PDB entry 3EOE | X-ray diffraction, 2.31 A resolution | chains B and D of the 4 polymer chains in the assembly

[Chain B (and D)]
Protein: Pyruvate kinase
Source organism: Toxoplasma gondii
Notes: EC 2.7.1.40; fragment: sequence database residues 39-531; chain D of this document is another copy of the same molecule, construct and numbering; everything in this record applies to it too
Reference sequence: Q969A2 (Q969A2_TOXGO); residues 19-511 here correspond to UniProt positions 39-531 (UniProt number = residue number + 20)
Amino-acid sequence (511 residues; row label = number of the first residue in the row):
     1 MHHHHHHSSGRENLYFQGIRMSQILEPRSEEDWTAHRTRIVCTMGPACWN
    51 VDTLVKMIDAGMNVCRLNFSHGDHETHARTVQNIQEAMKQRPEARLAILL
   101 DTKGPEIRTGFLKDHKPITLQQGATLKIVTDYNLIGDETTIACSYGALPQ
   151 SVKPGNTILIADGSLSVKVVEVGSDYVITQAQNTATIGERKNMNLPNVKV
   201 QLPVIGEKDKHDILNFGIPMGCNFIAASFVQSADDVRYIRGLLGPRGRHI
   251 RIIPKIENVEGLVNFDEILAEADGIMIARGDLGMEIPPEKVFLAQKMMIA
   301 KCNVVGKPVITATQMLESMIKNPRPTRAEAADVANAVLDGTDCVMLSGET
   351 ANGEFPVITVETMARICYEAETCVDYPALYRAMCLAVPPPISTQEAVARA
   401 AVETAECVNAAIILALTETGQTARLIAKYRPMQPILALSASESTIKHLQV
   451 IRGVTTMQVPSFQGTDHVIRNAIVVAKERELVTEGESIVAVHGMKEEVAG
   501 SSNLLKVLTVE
Unresolved in the structure: 1-20, 389, 463, 495-500 (chain D: 1-18, 28, 107-157, 161-192, 196-201, 387-389, 461-465, 477-479, 493-502)
Construct notes: expression tag (1-18)

[Chain B / chain D interface]
Residue-residue contacts (23; chain B residue first):
  Ile391(B) with Cys407(D), hydrophobic
  Thr393(B) with Val408(D); Val507(D)
  Ala396(B) with Val408(D), hydrophobic
  Val397(B) with Val507(D), hydrophobic
  Ala400(B) with Thr404(D)
  Thr404(B) with Ala400(D)
  Cys407(B) with Ile391(D), hydrophobic
  Val408(B) with Ala396(D), hydrophobic
  Ser502(B) with Val507(D); Leu508(D)
  Asn503(B) with Leu505(D); Lys506(D); Val507(D), hydrogen bond (backbone-backbone)
  Leu504(B) with Leu504(D), hydrophobic; Leu505(D); Lys506(D)
  Leu505(B) with Leu504(D); Leu505(D), hydrogen bond (backbone-backbone)
  Lys506(B) with Asn503(D)
  Val507(B) with Thr393(D); Val397(D), hydrophobic; Asn503(D), hydrogen bond (backbone-side chain)
Interface residues without a listed pair, chain B (16 interface residues in all): Ser487, Ser501
Interface residues without a listed pair, chain D (16 interface residues in all): Ser392, Ser487

[Summary]
The chain B/chain D interface involves 16 residues from each chain; the contacts include 3 hydrogen bonds.
Polar pairs include Val507(B)-Asn503(D) and Leu505(B)-Leu505(D).
Chain B and chain D are both Pyruvate kinase (Toxoplasma gondii); the structure, Crystal Structure of Pyruvate
Kinase from toxoplasma gondii, 55.m00007, was determined by X-ray diffraction (same publication as 3GG8).
